Entry 6O43 (X-ray diffraction, 2.08 A resolution); this record covers chain A.

# Chain A
Protein: Orf11
Source organism: Staphylococcus phage P68
Reference sequence: Q859J2 (Q859J2_9CAUD); residues 8-207 here correspond to UniProt positions 1-200 (UniProt number = residue number - 7)
Chain sequence (200 residues; row label = number of the first residue in the row):
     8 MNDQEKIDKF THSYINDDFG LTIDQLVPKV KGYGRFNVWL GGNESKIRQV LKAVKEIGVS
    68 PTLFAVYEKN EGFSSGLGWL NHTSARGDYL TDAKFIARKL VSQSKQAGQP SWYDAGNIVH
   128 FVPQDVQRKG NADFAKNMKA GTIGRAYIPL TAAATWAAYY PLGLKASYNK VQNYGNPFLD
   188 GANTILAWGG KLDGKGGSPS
Disordered / not traced: 8
Ligand contacts: 5-Amino-2,4,6-triiodoisophthalic acid (I3C; 5-amino-2,4,6-triiodobenzene-1,3-dicarboxylic acid): Trp-46, Arg-93, Gly-94, Asp-95, Tyr-96
From the paper describing this entry:
  - catalytic residues: Tyr-74, Glu-78, Asn-88 (proposed by the authors, not directly observed)

# Overview
Ligands of chain A: 5-Amino-2,4,6-triiodoisophthalic acid. From the paper: catalytic residues Tyr-74, Glu-78
and Asn-88.
Chain A is Orf11 (Staphylococcus phage P68); the structure, Crystal structure of a lysin protein from
Staphylococcus phage P68, was determined by X-ray diffraction together with 6PBB from the same study.
